Entry 2EX5 (X-ray diffraction, 2.20 A resolution); this record covers chains Y and A of the 4 polymer chains in the assembly.

[Chain Y]
Molecule: I-CeuI DNA target site, complementary strand
Sequence (26 nucleotides; numbered 701 to 726; the number before each row is that of its first residue):
   701 GCTTCGCTACCTTAGGACCGTTATCG
Metal / ion sites: Ca2+: DG715, DG716 (shared with Gly65(A), Glu66(A) of chain A; 1 residue of chain B; 2 residues of chain X)

[Chain A]
Protein: DNA endonuclease I-CeuI
Source organism: Chlamydomonas eugametos
Notes: EC 3.1.-.-
UniProt: P32761 (DNE1_CHLEU); residue numbers follow UniProt; this construct covers 5-211
Sequence (207 residues; numbered 5 to 211; the number before each row is that of its first residue):
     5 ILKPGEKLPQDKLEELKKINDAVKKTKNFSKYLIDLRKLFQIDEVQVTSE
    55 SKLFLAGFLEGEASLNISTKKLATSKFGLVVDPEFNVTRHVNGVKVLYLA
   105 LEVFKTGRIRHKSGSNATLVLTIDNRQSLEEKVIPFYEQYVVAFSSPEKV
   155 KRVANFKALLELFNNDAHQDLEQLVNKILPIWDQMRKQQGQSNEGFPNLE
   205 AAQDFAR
Differences from the reference sequence: engineered mutation Arg93 (Gln in P32761)
Metal / ion sites: Ca2+ site 1: Gly65, Glu66 (shared with 1 residue of chain B; 2 residues of chain X; DG715(Y), DG716(Y) of chain Y); Ca2+ site 2 near Asp86 (its only coordinating residue here)
Curated features (UniProtKB/Swiss-Prot):
  - region (Interaction with DNA): Ile71 to Lys75, Asn90 to Thr92, His94, Arg114 to Lys116, Lys191 to Gly199
  - binding site (Mg(2+)): Gly65, Glu66, Asp86
  - site (Interaction with DNA): Lys21, Lys80, Arg130, His172

[Interface between chain Y and chain A]
Contacting residue pairs (35):
  DA714(Y) - Thr122(A)  sugar contact
  DG715(Y) - Glu66(A)  phosphate contact
  DG715(Y) - Thr92(A)  phosphate contact
  DG715(Y) - Arg93(A)  salt bridge to the phosphate
  DG715(Y) - His94(A)  hydrogen bond to the phosphate
  DG715(Y) - Lys116(A)  base contact
  DG716(Y) - Gly65(A)  phosphate contact
  DG716(Y) - Glu66(A)  sugar contact
  DG716(Y) - Ser68(A)  sugar contact
  DG716(Y) - Thr92(A)  base contact
  DG716(Y) - Lys116(A)  hydrogen bond to the base
  DG716(Y) - Gln192(A)  hydrogen bond to the base
  DA717(Y) - Ala67(A)  phosphate contact
  DA717(Y) - Ser68(A)  hydrogen bond to the phosphate
  DA717(Y) - Asn70(A)  sugar contact
  DA717(Y) - Asn90(A)  base contact
  DA717(Y) - Lys116(A)  base contact
  DA717(Y) - Lys191(A)  phosphate contact
  DA717(Y) - Gln192(A)  base contact
  DC718(Y) - Asn70(A)  base contact
  DC718(Y) - Ile71(A)  sugar contact
  DC718(Y) - Glu88(A)  hydrogen bond to the base
  DC718(Y) - Arg156(A)  salt bridge to the phosphate
  DC718(Y) - Met189(A)  phosphate contact
  DC718(Y) - Arg190(A)  phosphate contact
  DC718(Y) - Lys191(A)  hydrogen bond to the phosphate
  DC718(Y) - Gln192(A)  hydrogen bond to the sugar
  DC719(Y) - Ser72(A)  hydrogen bond to the phosphate
  DC719(Y) - Thr73(A)  hydrogen bond to the phosphate
  DC719(Y) - Glu88(A)  base contact
  DC719(Y) - Asn197(A)  sugar contact
  DC719(Y) - Glu198(A)  phosphate contact
  DC719(Y) - Gly199(A)  hydrogen bond to the phosphate
  DG720(Y) - Lys74(A)  hydrogen bond to the base
  DT724(Y) - Lys28(A)  salt bridge to the phosphate
Interface residues without a listed pair, chain Y (10 interface residues in all): DT721, DA723
Interface residues without a listed pair, chain A (27 interface residues in all): Lys75, Asn120

[Summary]
Chain Y and chain A form an interface of 10 and 27 residues respectively; the contacts include 11 hydrogen
bonds and 3 salt bridges. Among the polar pairs are DG716(Y)-Lys116(A), DG716(Y)-Gln192(A) and
DC718(Y)-Glu88(A). From UniProt: 3 Mg2+-binding residues on chain A.
Here chain Y is I-CeuI DNA target site, complementary strand and chain A is DNA endonuclease I-CeuI
(Chlamydomonas eugametos). Entry 2EX5 (Group I Intron-encoded Homing Endonuclease I-CeuI Complexed With DNA)
was determined by X-ray diffraction.
